2F8T - chains C and A of the 3 polymer chains in the assembly; structure by X-ray diffraction, 3.10 A resolution.

[Chain C]
Molecule: 26-nt RNA strand
Sequence (26 nucleotides; row label = number of the first residue in the row):
     1 AGACAGCAUGCAUGCAUGCUGUCUUU

[Chain A]
Molecule: Argonaute protein
From: Aquifex aeolicus
UniProt: O67434 (O67434_AQUAE); numbering as in UniProt (aligned over 1-706)
Sequence (706 residues; each row starts with the number of its first residue):
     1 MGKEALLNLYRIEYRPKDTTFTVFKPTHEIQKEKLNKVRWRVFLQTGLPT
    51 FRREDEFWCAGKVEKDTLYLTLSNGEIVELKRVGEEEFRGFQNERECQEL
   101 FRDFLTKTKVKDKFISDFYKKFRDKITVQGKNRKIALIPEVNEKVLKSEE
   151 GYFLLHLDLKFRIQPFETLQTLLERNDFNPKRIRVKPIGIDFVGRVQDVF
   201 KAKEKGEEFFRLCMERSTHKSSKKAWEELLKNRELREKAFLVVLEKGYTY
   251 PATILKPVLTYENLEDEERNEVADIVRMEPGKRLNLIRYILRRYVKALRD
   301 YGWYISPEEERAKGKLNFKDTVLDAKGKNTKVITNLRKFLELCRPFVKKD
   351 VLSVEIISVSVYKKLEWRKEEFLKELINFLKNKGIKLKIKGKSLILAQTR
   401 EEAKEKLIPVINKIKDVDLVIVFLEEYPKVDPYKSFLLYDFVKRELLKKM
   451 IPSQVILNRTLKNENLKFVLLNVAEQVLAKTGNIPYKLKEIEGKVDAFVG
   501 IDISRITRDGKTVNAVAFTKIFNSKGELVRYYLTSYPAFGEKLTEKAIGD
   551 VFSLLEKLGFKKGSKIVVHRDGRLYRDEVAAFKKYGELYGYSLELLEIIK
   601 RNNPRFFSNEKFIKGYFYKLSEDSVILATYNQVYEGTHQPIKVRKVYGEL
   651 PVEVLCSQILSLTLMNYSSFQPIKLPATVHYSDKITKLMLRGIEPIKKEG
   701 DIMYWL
Not modelled in the structure: 1-2
Curated features (UniProtKB/Swiss-Prot):
  - region: Phe-612 to Leu-650 (PIWI box)
  - active site: Asp-502, Glu-541, Asp-571, Asp-683
  - binding site (Mn(2+)): Asp-502, Asp-571, Asp-683
  - mutagenesis: Tyr-119 (Y119A: No change in DNA-guided RNA cleavage or ssRNA binding, decreased recognition of the 3'-overhang of a dsRNA duplex)
From the paper describing this entry:
  - binding site for the 26-nt RNA strand (chain C): Tyr-119
  - mutagenesis - Y119A: unchanged catalytic activity

[Interface between chain C and chain A]
Pairs across the interface (15; chain C residue first):
  C23(C) / Lys-220(A)  salt bridge to the phosphate
  U24(C) / Ile-188(A)  phosphate contact
  U24(C) / Gly-189(A)  phosphate contact
  U25(C) / Ile-115(A)  sugar contact
  U25(C) / Ser-116(A)  base contact
  U25(C) / Tyr-119(A)  stacking on the base
  U25(C) / Arg-123(A)  hydrogen bond to the base
  U25(C) / Ile-138(A)  phosphate contact
  U25(C) / Lys-256(A)  salt bridge to the phosphate
  U26(C) / Asp-112(A)  phosphate contact
  U26(C) / Ile-115(A)  phosphate contact
  U26(C) / Lys-186(A)  salt bridge to the phosphate
  U26(C) / Gly-189(A)  hydrogen bond to the base
  U26(C) / Asp-191(A)  base contact
  U26(C) / His-219(A)  base contact
Other interface residues (no listed pair), chain C (5 interface residues in all): U22
Other interface residues (no listed pair), chain A (14 interface residues in all): Ile-190

[Summary]
Chain C and chain A form an interface of 5 and 14 residues respectively, with 2 hydrogen bonds, 3 salt bridges
and 1 aromatic stacking contact. Among the polar pairs are U25(C)/Arg-123(A), U26(C)/Gly-189(A) and
C23(C)/Lys-220(A). The paper reports a binding site for the 26-nt RNA strand (chain C) at Tyr-119(A); Y119A of
chain A leaves catalytic activity unchanged.
Here chain C is a 26-nt RNA strand and chain A is Argonaute protein (Aquifex aeolicus). Entry 2F8T (Crystal
structure of Aa-Ago with externally-bound siRNA) was determined by X-ray diffraction together with 2F8S from
the same study.
